PDB entry 7Z31 | electron microscopy, 2.76 A resolution | chains A and H of the 19 polymer chains in the assembly

Chain A:
Molecule: DNA-directed RNA polymerase III subunit RPC1
Source organism: Saccharomyces cerevisiae S288C
Notes: EC 2.7.7.6
Reference sequence: P04051 (RPC1_YEAST); numbering as in UniProt (aligned over 1-1460)
Chain sequence (1460 residues; each row starts with the number of its first residue):
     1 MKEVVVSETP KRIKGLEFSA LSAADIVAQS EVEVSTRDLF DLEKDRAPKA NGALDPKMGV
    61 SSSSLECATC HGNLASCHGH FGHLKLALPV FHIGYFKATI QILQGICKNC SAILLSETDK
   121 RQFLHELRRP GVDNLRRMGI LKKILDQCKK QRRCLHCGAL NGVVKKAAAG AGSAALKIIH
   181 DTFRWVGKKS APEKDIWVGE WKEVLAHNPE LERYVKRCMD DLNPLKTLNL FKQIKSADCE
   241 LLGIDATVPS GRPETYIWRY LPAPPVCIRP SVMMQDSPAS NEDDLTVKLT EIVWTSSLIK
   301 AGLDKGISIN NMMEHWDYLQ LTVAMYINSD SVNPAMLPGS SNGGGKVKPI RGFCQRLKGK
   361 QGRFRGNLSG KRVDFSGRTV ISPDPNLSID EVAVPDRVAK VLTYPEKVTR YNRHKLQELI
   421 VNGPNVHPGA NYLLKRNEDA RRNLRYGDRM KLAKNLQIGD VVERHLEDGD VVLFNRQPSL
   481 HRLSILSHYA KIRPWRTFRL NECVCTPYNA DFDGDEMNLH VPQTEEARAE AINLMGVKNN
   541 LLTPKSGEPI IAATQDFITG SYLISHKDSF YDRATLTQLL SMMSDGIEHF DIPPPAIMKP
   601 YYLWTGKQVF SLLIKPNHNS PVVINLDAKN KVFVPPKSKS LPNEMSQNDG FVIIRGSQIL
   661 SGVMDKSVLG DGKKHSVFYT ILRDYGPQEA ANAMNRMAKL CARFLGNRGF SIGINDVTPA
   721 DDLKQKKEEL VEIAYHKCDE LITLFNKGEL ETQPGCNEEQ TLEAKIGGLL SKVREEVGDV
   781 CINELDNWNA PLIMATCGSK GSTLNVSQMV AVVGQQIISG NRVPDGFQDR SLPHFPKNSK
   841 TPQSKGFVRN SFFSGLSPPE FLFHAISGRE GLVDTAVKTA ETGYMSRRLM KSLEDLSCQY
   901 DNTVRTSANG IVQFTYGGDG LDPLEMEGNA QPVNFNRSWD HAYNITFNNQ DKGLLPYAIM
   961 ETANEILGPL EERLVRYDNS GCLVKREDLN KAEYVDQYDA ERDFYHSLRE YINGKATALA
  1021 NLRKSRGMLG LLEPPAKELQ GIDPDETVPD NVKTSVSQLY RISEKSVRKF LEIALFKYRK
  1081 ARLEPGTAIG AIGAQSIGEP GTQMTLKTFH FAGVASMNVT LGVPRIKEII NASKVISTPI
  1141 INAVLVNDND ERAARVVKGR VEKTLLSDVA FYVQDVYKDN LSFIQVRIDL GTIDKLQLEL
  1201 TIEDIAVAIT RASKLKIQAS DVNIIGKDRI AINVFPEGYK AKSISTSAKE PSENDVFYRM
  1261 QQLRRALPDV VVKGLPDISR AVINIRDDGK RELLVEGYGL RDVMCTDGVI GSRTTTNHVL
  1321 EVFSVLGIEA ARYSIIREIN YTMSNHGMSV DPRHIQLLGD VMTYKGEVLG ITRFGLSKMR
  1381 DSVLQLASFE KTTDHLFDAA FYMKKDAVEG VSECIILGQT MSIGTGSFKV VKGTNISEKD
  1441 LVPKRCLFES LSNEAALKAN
Disordered / not traced: 1, 169-174, 333-347, 1237-1251, 1457-1460
Bound ions: Zn2+ site 1: Cys67, Cys70, Cys77, His80; Zn2+ site 2: Cys107, Cys110, Cys154, Cys157; Mg2+: Asp511, Asp513, Asp515
Swiss-Prot annotation at these positions:
  - region: Pro858 to Glu870 (Bridging helix)
  - binding site (Zn(2+)): Cys67, Cys70, Cys77, His80, Cys107, Cys110, Cys154
  - binding site (Mg(2+)): Asp511, Asp513, Asp515
  - mutagenesis: Thr506 (T506I: Temperature-sensitive), Asn509 (N509Y: Temperature-sensitive), Asn518 (N518Q: Temperature-sensitive)

Chain H:
Molecule: DNA-directed RNA polymerases I, II, and III subunit RPABC3
Source organism: Saccharomyces cerevisiae S288C
Reference sequence: P20436 (RPAB3_YEAST); numbering as in UniProt (aligned over 1-146)
Chain sequence (146 residues; numbered 1 to 146; the number before each row is that of its first residue):
     1 MSNTLFDDIF QVSEVDPGRY NKVCRIEAAS TTQDQCKLTL DINVELFPVA AQDSLTVTIA
    61 SSLNLEDTPA NDSSATRSWR PPQAGDRSLA DDYDYVMYGT AYKFEEVSKD LIAVYYSFGG
   121 LLMRLEGNYR NLNNLKQENA YLLIRR
Disordered / not traced: 66-73
Swiss-Prot annotation at these positions:
  - region: Asp16 to Thr39 (Non-specific ssDNA binding)
  - modified residue: Ser2 (N-acetylserine), Thr68 (Phosphothreonine)

Interface between chain A and chain H:
Contacting residue pairs (96; chain A residue first):
  His566(A) - Tyr20(H)
  Lys567(A) - Tyr20(H)
  Lys567(A) - Val23(H)
  Lys567(A) - Arg25(H)
  Lys567(A) - Asp41(H)  salt bridge
  Lys567(A) - Gly120(H)
  Lys567(A) - Leu121(H)
  Asp568(A) - Tyr20(H)
  Asp568(A) - Asn21(H)  hydrogen bond (side chain-backbone)
  Asp568(A) - Lys22(H)  hydrogen bond (side chain-backbone)
  Asp568(A) - Val23(H)  hydrogen bond (side chain-backbone)
  Phe570(A) - Val23(H)  hydrophobic
  Phe570(A) - Asn43(H)
  Phe570(A) - Leu121(H)  hydrophobic
  Arg573(A) - Trp79(H)  hydrogen bond (side chain-backbone)
  Phe590(A) - Ser78(H)  hydrogen bond (backbone-side chain)
  Asp591(A) - Arg77(H)
  Asp591(A) - Ser78(H)
  Ile592(A) - Ser78(H)  hydrogen bond (backbone-side chain)
  Ile592(A) - Trp79(H)  hydrogen bond (backbone-backbone)
  Pro593(A) - Trp79(H)
  Pro594(A) - Trp79(H)  hydrophobic
  Pro594(A) - Tyr98(H)  hydrophobic
  Pro595(A) - Trp79(H)
  Pro595(A) - Tyr98(H)
  Ala596(A) - Met97(H)
  Ala596(A) - Tyr98(H)  hydrogen bond (backbone-backbone)
  Ala596(A) - Phe118(H)
  Ile597(A) - Leu46(H)  hydrophobic
  Ile597(A) - Tyr95(H)
  Ile597(A) - Val96(H)
  Met598(A) - Trp79(H)
  Met598(A) - Val96(H)  hydrogen bond (backbone-backbone)
  Met598(A) - Tyr98(H)  hydrophobic
  Met598(A) - Tyr141(H)  hydrophobic
  Lys599(A) - Ala90(H)  hydrogen bond (side chain-backbone)
  Lys599(A) - Asp91(H)
  Lys599(A) - Tyr93(H)  hydrogen bond (side chain-backbone)
  Lys599(A) - Asp94(H)
  Lys599(A) - Tyr95(H)
  Lys599(A) - Val96(H)  hydrogen bond (backbone-backbone)
  Tyr601(A) - Leu46(H)  hydrophobic
  Tyr602(A) - Trp79(H)  hydrophobic
  Tyr602(A) - Pro81(H)  hydrophobic
  Tyr602(A) - Pro82(H)
  Leu603(A) - Leu46(H)  hydrophobic
  Thr605(A) - Gly119(H)  hydrogen bond (side chain-backbone)
  Lys607(A) - Gly119(H)
  Lys607(A) - Gly120(H)
  His618(A) - Arg77(H)
  Lys637(A) - Asp16(H)  salt bridge
  Leu641(A) - Arg124(H)
  Pro642(A) - Lys103(H)
  Pro642(A) - Tyr115(H)
  Glu644(A) - Tyr102(H)  hydrogen bond
  Glu644(A) - Lys103(H)  salt bridge
  Glu644(A) - Tyr115(H)
  Glu644(A) - Leu122(H)
  Met645(A) - Arg25(H)
  Met645(A) - Tyr115(H)  hydrophobic
  Met645(A) - Leu122(H)  hydrophobic
  Met645(A) - Arg124(H)
  Ser646(A) - Arg25(H)  hydrogen bond (backbone-side chain)
  Asn648(A) - Tyr20(H)
  Asp649(A) - Tyr20(H)  hydrogen bond (backbone-side chain)
  Leu660(A) - Thr100(H)
  Leu660(A) - Tyr102(H)  hydrophobic
  Leu660(A) - Ser117(H)  hydrogen bond (backbone-side chain)
  Leu660(A) - Gly120(H)
  Leu660(A) - Leu122(H)
  Ser661(A) - Leu122(H)
  Leu785(A) - Arg19(H)  hydrogen bond (backbone-side chain)
  Asp786(A) - Arg19(H)  hydrogen bond (backbone-side chain)
  Asn787(A) - Arg19(H)  hydrogen bond (side chain-backbone)
  Asn787(A) - Asn21(H)  hydrogen bond
  Trp788(A) - Asn21(H)  hydrogen bond
  Tyr943(A) - Lys136(H)
  Phe947(A) - Lys136(H)
  Asn949(A) - Leu135(H)
  Asn949(A) - Lys136(H)  hydrogen bond (side chain-backbone)
  Leu1022(A) - Glu106(H)
  Ser1025(A) - Glu106(H)
  Ser1025(A) - Lys109(H)
  Arg1026(A) - Glu106(H)  salt bridge
  Arg1026(A) - Asp110(H)
  Arg1026(A) - Ile112(H)
  Asn1051(A) - Asn131(H)  hydrogen bond (backbone-side chain)
  Thr1054(A) - Asn131(H)
  Ser1055(A) - Asn131(H)
  Gln1058(A) - Phe104(H)
  Gln1058(A) - Ile112(H)
  Gln1058(A) - Arg130(H)  hydrogen bond (side chain-backbone)
  Gln1058(A) - Asn131(H)  hydrogen bond (side chain-backbone)
  Gln1058(A) - Asn134(H)  hydrogen bond (side chain-backbone)
  Leu1059(A) - Glu105(H)
  Leu1059(A) - Glu106(H)
Also at the interface, not in a pair above, chain A (53 interface residues in all): Pro600, Trp604, Gln608, Ser640, Gln647, Ile653, Leu792
Also at the interface, not in a pair above, chain H (50 interface residues in all): Leu63, Ser108, Leu132, Gln137

Summary:
53 residues of chain A and 50 residues of chain H are in contact, with 27 hydrogen bonds and 4 salt bridges.
Polar contacts include Lys567(A)-Asp41(H), Lys637(A)-Asp16(H) and Glu644(A)-Lys103(H). From UniProt: 7
Zn2+-binding residues, 3 Mg2+-binding residues and 3 mutagenesis sites on chain A.
Chain A is DNA-directed RNA polymerase III subunit RPC1 and chain H is DNA-directed RNA polymerases I, II, and
III subunit RPABC3, both from Saccharomyces cerevisiae S288C; the structure, Structure of yeast RNA Polymerase
III-Ty1 integrase complex at 2.7 A (focus subunit C11, no C11 ..., was determined by electron microscopy
together with 7Z0H, 7Z2Z, 7Z30 and 8BWS from the same study.
